PDB entry 5MZA | X-ray diffraction, 2.78 A resolution | chains A and B

# Chain A
Name: Erythrocyte membrane protein 1 (PfEMP1)
Organism: Plasmodium falciparum 3D7
Reference sequence: Q8IHM0 (Q8IHM0_PLAF7); numbering as in UniProt (aligned over 728-1214)
Chain sequence (488 residues; row label = number of the first residue in the row):
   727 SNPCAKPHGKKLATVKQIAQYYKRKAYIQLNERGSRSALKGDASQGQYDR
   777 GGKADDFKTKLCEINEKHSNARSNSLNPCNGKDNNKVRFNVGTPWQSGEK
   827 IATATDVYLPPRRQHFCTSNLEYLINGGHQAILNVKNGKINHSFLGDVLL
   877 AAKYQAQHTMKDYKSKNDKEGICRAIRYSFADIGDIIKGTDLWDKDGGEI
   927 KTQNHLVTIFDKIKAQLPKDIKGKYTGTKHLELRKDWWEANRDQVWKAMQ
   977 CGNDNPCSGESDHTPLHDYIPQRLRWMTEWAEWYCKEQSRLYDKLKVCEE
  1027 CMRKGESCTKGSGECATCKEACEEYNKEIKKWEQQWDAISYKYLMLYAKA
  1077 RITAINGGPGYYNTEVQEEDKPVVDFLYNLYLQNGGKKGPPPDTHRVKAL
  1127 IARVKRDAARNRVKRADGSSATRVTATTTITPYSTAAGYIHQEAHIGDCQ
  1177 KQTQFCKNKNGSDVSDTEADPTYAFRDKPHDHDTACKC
Unresolved in the structure: 1027-1037, 1126-1156, 1188-1193
Differences from the reference sequence: expression tag (727)
Disulfide bonds: C730-C1182, C788-C977, C805-C843, C899-C983, C1011-C1175, C1024-C1044, C1041-C1214, C1048-C1212
Ligand contacts: triphosphate (3PO): N803, C805, K879, Y880, Q883, H884, K887, D888

# Chain B
Name: Intercellular adhesion molecule 1
Organism: Homo sapiens
Reference sequence: P05362 (ICAM1_HUMAN); residues 1-185 here correspond to UniProt positions 28-212 (UniProt number = residue number + 27)
Chain sequence (186 residues; numbered 1 to 186; the number before each row is that of its first residue):
     1 QTSVSPSKVILPRGGSVLVTCSTSCDQPKLLGIETPLPKKELLLPGNNRK
    51 VYELSNVQEDSQPMCYSNCPDGQSTAKTFLTVYWTPERVELAPLPSWQPV
   101 GKNLTLRCQVEGGAPRANLTVVLLRGEKELKREPAVGEPAEVTTTVLVRR
   151 DHHGANFSCRTELDLRPQGLELFENTSAPYQLQTFG
Differences from the reference sequence: expression tag (186)
Disulfide bonds: C21-C65, C25-C69, C108-C159
Covalent attachments: N-acetylglucosamine (NAG) linked to N118, N156, N175
Ligand contacts: inositol hexakisphosphate (IHP): R125, K128, R149, H152

# Interface between chain A and chain B
Residue-residue contacts - 46 pairs, chain A then chain B:
  Y1067(A) - L43(B)
  Y1067(A) - L44(B)  hydrophobic
  Y1067(A) - P45(B)
  M1071(A) - R49(B)
  M1071(A) - V51(B)  hydrophobic
  A1074(A) - L42(B)  hydrophobic
  K1075(A) - L18(B)
  R1077(A) - E53(B)  salt bridge
  I1078(A) - S16(B)
  I1078(A) - L18(B)  hydrophobic
  I1078(A) - E53(B)
  I1081(A) - S16(B)
  N1082(A) - P12(B)
  N1082(A) - G15(B)
  N1082(A) - S16(B)  hydrogen bond (side chain-backbone)
  P1085(A) - E171(B)
  G1086(A) - L170(B)
  G1086(A) - E171(B)  hydrogen bond (backbone-backbone)
  G1086(A) - F173(B)
  Y1087(A) - P12(B)
  Y1087(A) - Y83(B)  hydrogen bond (backbone-side chain)
  Y1087(A) - L170(B)
  Y1087(A) - F173(B)  hydrophobic
  Y1088(A) - I10(B)
  Y1088(A) - V17(B)
  Y1088(A) - L170(B)
  N1089(A) - Q168(B)  hydrogen bond (side chain-backbone)
  N1089(A) - G169(B)  hydrogen bond (side chain-backbone)
  N1089(A) - L170(B)
  E1091(A) - P6(B)
  P1117(A) - R13(B)
  P1117(A) - G14(B)
  P1117(A) - G15(B)
  D1119(A) - R13(B)  hydrogen bond (backbone-side chain)
  D1119(A) - Q58(B)  hydrogen bond
  T1120(A) - P12(B)
  T1120(A) - R13(B)  hydrogen bond (side chain-backbone)
  T1120(A) - W84(B)
  T1120(A) - T85(B)  hydrogen bond (backbone-backbone)
  H1121(A) - T85(B)  hydrogen bond
  R1122(A) - R13(B)
  R1122(A) - P86(B)
  R1122(A) - E87(B)  salt bridge
  V1123(A) - E87(B)
  K1124(A) - E87(B)  hydrogen bond (backbone-backbone)
  K1124(A) - E111(B)  salt bridge
Interface residues without a listed pair, chain A (22 interface residues in all): L1070
Interface residues without a listed pair, chain B (33 interface residues in all): S5, V9, L11, T20, R88

# In short
22 residues of chain A and 33 residues of chain B are in contact, with 11 hydrogen bonds and 3 salt bridges.
Polar pairs include R1077(A)-E53(B), R1122(A)-E87(B) and K1124(A)-E111(B). Ligands of chain A: triphosphate.
Chain B binds inositol hexakisphosphate.
Here chain A is Erythrocyte membrane protein 1 (PfEMP1) (Plasmodium falciparum 3D7) and chain B is
Intercellular adhesion molecule 1 (Homo sapiens). Entry 5MZA (The DBLb domain of PF11_0521 PfEMP1 bound to
human ICAM-1) was determined by X-ray diffraction.
